PDB entry 5OFU | X-ray diffraction, 2.62 A resolution | chains A and B of the 4 polymer chains in the assembly

Chain A (and B):
Molecule: FBP protein
From: Leishmania major
Notes: EC 3.1.3.11; chain B of this document is another copy of the same molecule, construct and numbering; everything in this record applies to it too
UniProt: O97193 (O97193_LEIMA); residue numbers follow UniProt; this construct covers 1-351
Chain sequence (351 residues; row label = number of the first residue in the row):
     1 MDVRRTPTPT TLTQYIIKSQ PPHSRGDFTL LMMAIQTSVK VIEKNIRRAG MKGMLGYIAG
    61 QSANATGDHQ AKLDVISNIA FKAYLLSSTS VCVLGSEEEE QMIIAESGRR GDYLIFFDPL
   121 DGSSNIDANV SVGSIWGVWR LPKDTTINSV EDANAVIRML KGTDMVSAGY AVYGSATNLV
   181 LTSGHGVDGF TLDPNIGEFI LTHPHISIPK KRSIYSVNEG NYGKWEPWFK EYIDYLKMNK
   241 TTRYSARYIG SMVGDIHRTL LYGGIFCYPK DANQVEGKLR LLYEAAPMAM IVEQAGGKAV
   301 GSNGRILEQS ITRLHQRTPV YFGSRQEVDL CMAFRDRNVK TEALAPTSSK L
Unresolved in the structure: 1-6, 61-70, 339-351
Residues lining bound ligands:
  - adenosine monophosphate (AMP): Ile16, Ser19, Gln20, Pro21, Ser24, Arg25, Gly26, Asp27, Phe28, Thr29, Tyr113, Arg140, Val166, Ser183
  - 6-O-phosphono-beta-D-fructofuranose (F6P): Asp121, Gly122, Ser123, Asn218, Tyr248, Gly250, Ser251, Met252, Phe266, Tyr268, Lys278, Leu279, Glu284
What the authors report for this chain:
  - contacts within the chain: Arg48-Met51 (backbone contact), Arg48-Lys52 (backbone contact), Asp112-Arg140 (salt bridge)
  - conformationally variable residues (loop rearrangement, side-chain flip): His23, Arg48, Lys52 to Ala71
  - binding site for adenosine monophosphate: Arg25, Thr29, Tyr113
  - binding site for 6-O-phosphono-beta-D-fructofuranose: Arg247

Interface between chain A and chain B:
Pairs across the interface - 109 pairs, chain A then chain B:
  Pro7(A) - Tyr57(B)
  Pro7(A) - Ile58(B)
  Thr8(A) - Tyr57(B)
  Pro9(A) - Met54(B)  hydrophobic
  Pro9(A) - Tyr57(B)
  Glu43(A) - Arg47(B)  salt bridge
  Ile46(A) - Ser175(B)
  Ile46(A) - Ala176(B)
  Arg47(A) - Glu43(B)  salt bridge
  Arg47(A) - Arg47(B)
  Arg47(A) - Ser175(B)
  Arg47(A) - Ala176(B)
  Arg47(A) - Leu192(B)
  Arg47(A) - Pro194(B)
  Arg48(A) - Asp193(B)  salt bridge
  Arg48(A) - Asn195(B)  hydrogen bond
  Ala49(A) - Thr191(B)
  Met51(A) - Thr191(B)
  Met51(A) - Leu192(B)
  Met51(A) - Asp193(B)
  Met51(A) - Ile200(B)  hydrophobic
  Met51(A) - Thr202(B)
  Met54(A) - Pro9(B)  hydrophobic
  Met54(A) - Asp193(B)
  Met54(A) - Ile196(B)  hydrophobic
  Ser124(A) - Arg247(B)  hydrogen bond
  Ser124(A) - Tyr262(B)  hydrogen bond (backbone-side chain)
  Asn125(A) - Tyr262(B)
  Ile126(A) - Tyr262(B)
  Asp127(A) - Leu261(B)
  Asp127(A) - Tyr262(B)  hydrogen bond (backbone-side chain)
  Ala128(A) - His257(B)  hydrogen bond (backbone-side chain)
  Ala128(A) - Tyr262(B)  hydrogen bond (backbone-side chain)
  Asn129(A) - Gly174(B)
  Asn129(A) - Ser175(B)  hydrogen bond (backbone-backbone)
  Asn129(A) - Ala176(B)
  Asn129(A) - Asn178(B)
  Val130(A) - Ser131(B)
  Val130(A) - Ser175(B)  hydrogen bond (backbone-side chain)
  Val130(A) - Ile249(B)  hydrophobic
  Ser131(A) - Val130(B)
  Ser131(A) - Ser131(B)
  Tyr173(A) - Ser175(B)
  Gly174(A) - Arg47(B)  hydrogen bond (backbone-side chain)
  Gly174(A) - Asn129(B)
  Gly174(A) - Gly174(B)
  Gly174(A) - Ser175(B)
  Ser175(A) - Ile46(B)
  Ser175(A) - Arg47(B)
  Ser175(A) - Asn129(B)  hydrogen bond (backbone-backbone)
  Ser175(A) - Val130(B)  hydrogen bond (side chain-backbone)
  Ser175(A) - Tyr173(B)
  Ser175(A) - Gly174(B)
  Ala176(A) - Ile46(B)
  Ala176(A) - Arg47(B)
  Ala176(A) - Asn129(B)
  Asn178(A) - Asn129(B)
  Leu192(A) - Met51(B)
  Asp193(A) - Arg48(B)  salt bridge
  Asp193(A) - Met51(B)
  Asp193(A) - Met54(B)
  Pro194(A) - Arg47(B)
  Asn195(A) - Arg48(B)  hydrogen bond
  Ile196(A) - Met54(B)  hydrophobic
  Thr202(A) - Met51(B)
  Tyr215(A) - Glu219(B)
  Tyr215(A) - Gly220(B)
  Asn218(A) - Ser245(B)  hydrogen bond
  Asn218(A) - Ala246(B)  hydrogen bond (side chain-backbone)
  Asn218(A) - Arg247(B)
  Glu219(A) - Tyr215(B)
  Glu219(A) - Glu219(B)
  Glu219(A) - Lys237(B)  salt bridge
  Glu219(A) - Ala246(B)
  Gly220(A) - Tyr215(B)
  Gly220(A) - Tyr244(B)
  Gly220(A) - Ala246(B)
  Tyr222(A) - Lys237(B)
  Tyr222(A) - Met238(B)  hydrophobic
  Gly223(A) - Met238(B)
  Lys224(A) - Arg243(B)
  Lys237(A) - Glu219(B)  salt bridge
  Lys237(A) - Tyr222(B)
  Lys237(A) - Lys237(B)
  Arg243(A) - Lys224(B)
  Tyr244(A) - Gly220(B)
  Ser245(A) - Asn218(B)  hydrogen bond
  Ala246(A) - Asn218(B)  hydrogen bond (backbone-side chain)
  Ala246(A) - Gly220(B)
  Ala246(A) - Tyr248(B)
  Arg247(A) - Ser124(B)  hydrogen bond
  Arg247(A) - Asn218(B)
  Arg247(A) - Tyr248(B)
  Arg247(A) - Ile249(B)
  Arg247(A) - Gly250(B)
  Tyr248(A) - Ala246(B)
  Tyr248(A) - Arg247(B)
  Tyr248(A) - Tyr248(B)  hydrogen bond (backbone-backbone)
  Tyr248(A) - Ile249(B)
  Ile249(A) - Val130(B)  hydrophobic
  Ile249(A) - Arg247(B)
  Gly250(A) - Arg247(B)
  His257(A) - Ala128(B)  hydrogen bond (side chain-backbone)
  Leu261(A) - Asp127(B)
  Tyr262(A) - Ser124(B)  hydrogen bond (side chain-backbone)
  Tyr262(A) - Asn125(B)
  Tyr262(A) - Ile126(B)
  Tyr262(A) - Asp127(B)  hydrogen bond (side chain-backbone)
  Tyr262(A) - Ala128(B)  hydrogen bond (side chain-backbone)
Interface residues without a listed pair, chain A (56 interface residues in all): Tyr57, Ile58, Val132, Thr191, Ile200, Met238, Gly254, Arg258
Interface residues without a listed pair, chain B (55 interface residues in all): Pro7, Ala49, Val132, Gly223, Gly254, Arg258
Interface features reported in the paper:
  - specific contacts: Arg48(A)-Asp193(B) (salt bridge)

Summary:
56 residues of chain A face 55 of chain B across their interface, with 22 hydrogen bonds and 6 salt bridges.
Among the polar pairs are Glu43(A)-Arg47(B), Arg48(A)-Asp193(B) and Glu219(A)-Lys237(B). The authors report a
salt bridge between Arg48(A) and Asp193(B). From the paper: a binding site for adenosine monophosphate at
Arg25(A), Thr29(A) and Tyr113(A); a binding site for 6-O-phosphono-beta-D-fructofuranose at Arg247(A).
Chain A and chain B are both FBP protein (Leishmania major); the structure, Crystal structure of Leishmania
major fructose-1,6-bisphosphatase in T-state, was determined by X-ray diffraction, deposited together with
5OEY and 5OEZ.
